Entry 9EZY (electron microscopy, 2.56 A resolution); this record covers chains B and C of the 5 polymer chains in the assembly.

[Chain B]
Name: Vibrio cholerae DdmE
Organism: Vibrio cholerae
UniProtKB: Q9KR73 (Q9KR73_VIBCH); numbering as in UniProt (aligned over 1-687)
Sequence (690 residues; each row starts with the number of its first residue; numbers below 1 keep their minus sign (Ser-2 is residue -2)):
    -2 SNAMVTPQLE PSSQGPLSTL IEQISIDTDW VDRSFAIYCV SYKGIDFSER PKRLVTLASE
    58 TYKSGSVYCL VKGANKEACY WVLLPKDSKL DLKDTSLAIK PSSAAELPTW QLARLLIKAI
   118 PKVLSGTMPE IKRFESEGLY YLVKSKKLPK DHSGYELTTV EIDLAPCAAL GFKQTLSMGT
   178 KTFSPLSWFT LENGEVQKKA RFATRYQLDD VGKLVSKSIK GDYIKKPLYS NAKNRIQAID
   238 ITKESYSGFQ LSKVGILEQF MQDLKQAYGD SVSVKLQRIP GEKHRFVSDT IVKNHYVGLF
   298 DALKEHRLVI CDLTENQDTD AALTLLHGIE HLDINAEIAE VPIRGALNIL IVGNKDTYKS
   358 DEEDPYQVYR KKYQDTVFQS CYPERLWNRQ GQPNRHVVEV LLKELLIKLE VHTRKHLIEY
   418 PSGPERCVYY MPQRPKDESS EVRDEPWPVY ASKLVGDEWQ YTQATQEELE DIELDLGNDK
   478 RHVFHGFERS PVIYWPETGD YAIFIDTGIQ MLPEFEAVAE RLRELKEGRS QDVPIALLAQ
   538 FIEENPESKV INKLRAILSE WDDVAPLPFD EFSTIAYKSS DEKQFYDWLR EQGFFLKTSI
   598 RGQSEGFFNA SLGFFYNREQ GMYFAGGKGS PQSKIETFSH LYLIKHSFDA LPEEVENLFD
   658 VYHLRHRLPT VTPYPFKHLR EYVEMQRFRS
Unresolved in the structure: -2 to 10, 122-133, 186-193
Differences from the reference sequence: expression tag (-2 to 0)
Reported in the primary citation:
  - binding site for 14 nucleotide DNA guide with terminal 5' phosphate (chain C): Tyr363, Lys405
  - binding site for Target DNA strand: Lys230, Arg232, His393, Lys625, His663, Arg664

[Chain C]
Molecule: 14 nucleotide DNA guide with terminal 5' phosphate
Sequence (15 nucleotides; numbered 1 to 15; the number before each row is that of its first residue):
     1 ATAATTCTGT CCAGA
Metal / ion sites: Mg2+: DA1, DA4

[Chain B / chain C interface]
Pairs across the interface - 61 pairs, chain B then chain C:
  Pro48(B) with DA15(C), base contact
  Leu51(B) with DA15(C), base contact
  Lys69(B) with DA15(C), hydrogen bond to the base
  Asn72(B) with DA15(C), phosphate contact
  Gly176(B) with DG9(C), phosphate contact
  Thr177(B) with DG9(C), hydrogen bond to the phosphate; DT10(C), phosphate contact
  Lys178(B) with DT10(C), phosphate contact
  Thr179(B) with DT10(C), hydrogen bond to the phosphate
  Lys223(B) with DC11(C), salt bridge to the phosphate
  Pro224(B) with DT10(C), phosphate contact; DC11(C), phosphate contact
  Ser227(B) with DC11(C), phosphate contact
  Lys230(B) with DG9(C), hydrogen bond to the base; DT10(C), phosphate contact
  Asn231(B) with DG9(C), sugar contact; DT10(C), hydrogen bond to the phosphate
  Arg232(B) with DT8(C), sugar contact
  Lys250(B) with DG9(C), salt bridge to the phosphate
  Val349(B) with DT2(C), base contact
  Lys352(B) with DT2(C), base contact
  Asp361(B) with DT2(C), hydrogen bond to the base
  Tyr363(B) with DT2(C), hydrogen bond to the phosphate
  Arg367(B) with DT2(C), salt bridge to the phosphate
  Gln376(B) with DA1(C), phosphate contact; DT2(C), hydrogen bond to the phosphate; DA3(C), phosphate contact; DA4(C), phosphate contact
  Ser377(B) with DT2(C), hydrogen bond to the sugar; DA3(C), sugar contact
  Cys378(B) with DT2(C), phosphate contact; DA3(C), phosphate contact
  Tyr379(B) with DT2(C), sugar contact; DA3(C), hydrogen bond to the phosphate
  Arg382(B) with DA3(C), salt bridge to the phosphate
  Asn391(B) with DA3(C), base contact
  His393(B) with DA3(C), base contact
  Val394(B) with DA3(C), base contact
  Val397(B) with DA3(C), base contact; DA4(C), sugar contact
  Glu401(B) with DA4(C), sugar contact
  Lys405(B) with DT2(C), salt bridge to the phosphate
  Asp503(B) with DC7(C), phosphate contact
  Gln507(B) with DT8(C), hydrogen bond to the phosphate
  Thr634(B) with DC7(C), phosphate contact; DT8(C), sugar contact
  Phe635(B) with DC7(C), sugar contact; DT8(C), hydrogen bond to the phosphate
  Ser636(B) with DC7(C), phosphate contact
  His637(B) with DC7(C), hydrogen bond to the phosphate; DT8(C), salt bridge to the phosphate
  Tyr639(B) with DT6(C), sugar contact; DC7(C), hydrogen bond to the phosphate
  Leu661(B) with DT5(C), sugar contact
  Arg662(B) with DT6(C), sugar contact
  Thr667(B) with DT6(C), hydrogen bond to the phosphate
  Val668(B) with DT6(C), hydrogen bond to the phosphate
  Thr669(B) with DT6(C), hydrogen bond to the phosphate
  Lys674(B) with DA4(C), hydrogen bond to the phosphate; DT5(C), salt bridge to the phosphate
  Arg684(B) with DT2(C), base contact
Other interface residues (no listed pair), chain B (51 interface residues in all): Tyr226, Gly350, Gln364, Phe375, Leu398, Glu681
Other interface residues (no listed pair), chain C (13 interface residues in all): DG14

[Summary]
51 residues of chain B face 13 of chain C across their interface, with 18 hydrogen bonds and 7 salt bridges.
Polar pairs include Lys69(B)-DA15(C), Lys230(B)-DG9(C) and Asp361(B)-DT2(C). The paper reports a binding site
for Target DNA strand at Lys230(B), Arg232(B) and His393(B) among others; a binding site for 14 nucleotide DNA
guide with terminal 5' phosphate (chain C) at Tyr363(B) and Lys405(B).
Chain B is Vibrio cholerae DdmE (Vibrio cholerae) and chain C is 14 nucleotide DNA guide with terminal 5'
phosphate; the structure, Vibrio cholerae DdmD-DdmE holo complex, was determined by electron microscopy
together with 9EZX from the same study.
